Entry 5Y5X (electron microscopy, 5.00 A resolution (low resolution: residue-level contacts below are approximate; hydrogen-bond / salt-bridge calls are withheld)); this record covers chains A and F of the 26 polymer chains in the assembly.

== Chain A ==
Name: V-type ATP synthase alpha chain
Organism: Thermus thermophilus HB8
Notes: EC 3.6.3.14
UniProt: Q56403 (VATA_THET8); numbering as in UniProt (aligned over 1-578)
Sequence (578 residues; numbered 1 to 578; the number before each row is that of its first residue):
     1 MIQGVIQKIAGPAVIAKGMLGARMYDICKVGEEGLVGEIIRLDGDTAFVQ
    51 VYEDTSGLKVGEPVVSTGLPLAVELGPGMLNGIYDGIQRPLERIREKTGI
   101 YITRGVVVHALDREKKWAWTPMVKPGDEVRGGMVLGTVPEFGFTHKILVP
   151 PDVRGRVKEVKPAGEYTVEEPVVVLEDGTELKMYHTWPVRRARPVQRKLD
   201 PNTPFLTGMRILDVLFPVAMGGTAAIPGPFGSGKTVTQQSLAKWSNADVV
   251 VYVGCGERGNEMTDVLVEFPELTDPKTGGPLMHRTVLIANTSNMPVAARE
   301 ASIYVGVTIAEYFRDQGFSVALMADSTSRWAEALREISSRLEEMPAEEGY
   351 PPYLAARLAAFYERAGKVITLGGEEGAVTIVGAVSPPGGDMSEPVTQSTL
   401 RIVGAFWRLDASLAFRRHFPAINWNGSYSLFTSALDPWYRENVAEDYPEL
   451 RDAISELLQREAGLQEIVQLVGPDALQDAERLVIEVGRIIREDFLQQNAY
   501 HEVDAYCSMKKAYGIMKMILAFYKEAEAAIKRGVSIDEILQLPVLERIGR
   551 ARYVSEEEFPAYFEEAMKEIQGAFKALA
Not modelled in the structure: 578
Residues lining bound ligands: ADP (adenosine-5'-diphosphate): Pro229, Phe230, Gly231, Ser232, Gly233, Lys234, Thr235, Val236, Phe419, Pro420, Gln497, Asn498, Ala499

== Chain F ==
Name: V-type ATP synthase beta chain
Organism: Thermus thermophilus HB8
UniProt: Q56404 (VATB_THET8); numbering as in UniProt (aligned over 1-478)
Sequence (478 residues; each row starts with the number of its first residue):
     1 MDLLKKEYTGITYISGPLLFVENAKDLAYGAIVDIKDGTGRVRGGQVIEV
    51 SEEYAVIQVFEETTGLDLATTSVSLVEDVARLGVSKEMLGRRFNGIGKPI
   101 DGLPPITPEKRLPITGLPLNPVARRKPEQFIQTGISTIDVMNTLVRGQKL
   151 PIFSGSGLPANEIAAQIARQATVRPDLSGEGEKEEPFAVVFAAMGITQRE
   201 LSYFIQEFERTGALSRSVLFLNKADDPTIERILTPRMALTVAEYLAFEHD
   251 YHVLVILTDMTNYCEALREIGAAREEIPGRRGYPGYMYTDLATIYERAGV
   301 VEGKKGSVTQIPILSMPDDDRTHPIPDLTGYITEGQIQLSRELHRKGIYP
   351 PIDPLPSLSRLMNNGVGKGKTREDHKQVSDQLYSAYANGVDIRKLVAIIG
   401 EDALTENDRRYLQFADAFERFFINQGQQNRSIEESLQIAWALLSMLPQGE
   451 LKRISKDHIGKYYGQKLEEIWGAPQALD
Not modelled in the structure: 1-4, 464-478

== How chain A and chain F interact ==
Contacting residue pairs - 9 pairs, chain A then chain F:
  Gln7(A) - Glu52(F)
  Ile9(A) - Val50(F)
  Ser56(A) - Tyr29(F)
  Gly57(A) - Tyr29(F)
  Leu58(A) - Leu27(F)
  Leu58(A) - Ala28(F)
  Val60(A) - Lys25(F)
  Tyr101(A) - Pro118(F)
  Ile102(A) - Pro118(F)
Other interface residues (no listed pair), chain A (10 interface residues in all): Lys59, Ile100
Other interface residues (no listed pair), chain F (11 interface residues in all): Gly30, Ser51, Leu119, Asn120

== Summary ==
Chain A and chain F form an interface of 10 and 11 residues respectively. Ligands of chain A: ADP.
Here chain A is V-type ATP synthase alpha chain and chain F is V-type ATP synthase beta chain, both from
Thermus thermophilus HB8. Entry 5Y5X (V/A-type ATPase/synthase from Thermus thermophilus, rotational state 1)
was determined by electron microscopy, deposited together with 5Y5Y, 5Y5Z and 5Y60.
